Entry 5TJG (X-ray diffraction, 2.60 A resolution); this record covers chains B and C of the 7 polymer chains in the assembly.

[Chain B]
Name: DNA-directed RNA polymerase subunit alpha
Organism: Thermus aquaticus
Notes: EC 2.7.7.6
Reference sequence: Q9KWU8 (RPOA_THEAQ); residues 1-314 here = UniProt positions 1-314
Chain sequence (314 residues; each row starts with the number of its first residue):
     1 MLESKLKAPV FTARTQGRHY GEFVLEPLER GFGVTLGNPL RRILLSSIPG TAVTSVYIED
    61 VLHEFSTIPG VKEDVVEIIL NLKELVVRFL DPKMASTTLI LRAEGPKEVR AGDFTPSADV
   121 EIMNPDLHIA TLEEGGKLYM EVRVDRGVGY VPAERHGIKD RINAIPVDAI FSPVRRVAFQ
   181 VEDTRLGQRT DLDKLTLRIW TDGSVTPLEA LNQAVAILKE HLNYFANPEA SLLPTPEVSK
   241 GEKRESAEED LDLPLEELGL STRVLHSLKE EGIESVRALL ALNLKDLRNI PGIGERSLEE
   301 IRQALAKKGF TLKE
Unresolved in the structure: 1-6, 234-314
Sequence notes: conflict R14 (Thr in Q9KWU8), R18 (Asp in Q9KWU8)

[Chain C]
Name: DNA-directed RNA polymerase subunit beta
Organism: Thermus aquaticus
Notes: EC 2.7.7.6
Reference sequence: Q9KWU7 (RPOB_THEAQ); residue numbers follow UniProt; this construct covers 1-1119
Chain sequence (1119 residues; row label = number of the first residue in the row):
     1 MEIKRFGRIR EVIPLPPLTE IQVESYKKAL QADVPPEKRE NVGIQAAFKE TFPIEEGDKG
    61 KGGLVLDFLE YRIGDPPFSQ DECREKDLTY QAPLYARLQL IHKDTGLIKE DEVFLGHLPL
   121 MTEDGSFIIN GADRVIVSQI HRSPGVYFTP DPARPGRYIA SIIPLPKRGP WIDLEVEASG
   181 VVTMKVNKRK FPLVLLLRVL GYDQETLVRE LSAYGDLVQG LLDEAVLAMR PEEAMVRLFT
   241 LLRPGDPPKK DKALAYLFGL LADPKRYDLG EAGRYKAEEK LGVGLSGRTL VRFEDGEFKD
   301 EVFLPTLRYL FALTAGVPGH EVDDIDHLGN RRIRTVGELM ADQFRVGLAR LARGVRERMV
   361 MGSPDTLTPA KLVNSRPLEA ALREFFSRSQ LSQFKDETNP LSSLRHKRRI SALGPGGLTR
   421 ERAGFDVRDV HRTHYGRICP VETPEGANIG LITSLAAYAR VDALGFIRTP YRRVKNGVVT
   481 EEVVYMTASE EDRYTIAQAN TPLEGDRIAT DRVVARRRGE PVIVAPEEVE FMDVSPKQVF
   541 SLNTNLIPFL EHDDANRALM GSNMQTQAVP LIRAQAPVVM TGLEERVVRD SLAALYAEED
   601 GEVVKVDGTR IAVRYEDGRL VEHPLRRYAR SNQGTAFDQR PRVRVGQRVK KGDLLADGPA
   661 SEEGFLALGQ NVLVAIMPFD GYNFEDAIVI SEELLKRDFY TSIHIERYEI EARDTKLGPE
   721 RITRDIPHLS EAALRDLDEE GIVRIGAEVK PGDILVGRTS FKGEQEPSPE ERLLRSIFGE
   781 KARDVKDTSL RVPPGEGGIV VGRLRLRRGD PGVELKPGVR EVVRVFVAQK RKLQVGDKLA
   841 NRHGNKGVVA KILPVEDMPH LPDGTPVDVI LNPLGVPSRM NLGQILETHL GLAGYFLGQR
   901 YISPVFDGAT EPEIKELLAE AFNLYFGKRQ GEGFGVDKRE KEVLARAEKL GLVSPGKSPE
   961 EQLKELFDLG KVVLYDGRTG EPFEGPIVVG QMFIMKLYHM VEDKMHARST GPYSLITQQP
  1021 LGGKAQFGGQ RFGEMEVWAL EAYGAAHTLQ EMLTIKSDDI EGRNAAYQAI IKGEDVPEPS
  1081 VPESFRVLVK ELQALALDVQ TLDEKDNPVD IFEGLASKR
Unresolved in the structure: 1, 57-61, 1119

[Chain B / chain C interface]
Residue-residue contacts - 6 pairs, chain B then chain C:
  R30(B) - E692(C)  salt bridge
  R30(B) - P854(C)
  V34(B) - R978(C)
  N38(B) - R978(C)  hydrogen bond (side chain-backbone)
  N38(B) - T979(C)
  R42(B) - E981(C)  salt bridge
Other interface residues (no listed pair), chain B (5 interface residues in all): G31
Other interface residues (no listed pair), chain C (6 interface residues in all): E856

[Summary]
5 residues of chain B and 6 residues of chain C are in contact, with 1 hydrogen bond and 2 salt bridges. Polar
pairs include R30(B)-E692(C), R42(B)-E981(C) and N38(B)-R978(C).
Here chain B is DNA-directed RNA polymerase subunit alpha and chain C is DNA-directed RNA polymerase subunit
beta, both from Thermus aquaticus. Entry 5TJG (Thermus aquaticus delta1.1-sigmaA holoenzyme/downstream-fork
promoter complex with an open clamp) was determined by X-ray diffraction.
